PDB entry 2ZM6 | X-ray diffraction, 3.30 A resolution | chains A and E of the 21 polymer chains in the assembly

Chain A:
Molecule: 16S ribosomal RNA
Organism: Thermus thermophilus
Sequence (1509 nucleotides; row label = number of the first residue in the row; note: 42 numbers in that range are skipped by the numbering (no residue carries them; nothing is unmodelled there); a row labelled like 190A-190L holds insertion residues (190A, then the next letters in order)):
     1 UUGUUGGAGAGUUUGAUCCUGGCUCAGGGUGAACGCUGGCGGCGUGCCUA
    51 AGACAUGCAAGUCGUGCGGG
    73 CCGCGGGGUUUU
    88 ACUCCG
    95 UGGUC
   101 AGCGGCGGACGGGUGAGUAACGCGUGGGU
  129A G
   130 ACCUACCCGGAAGAGGGGGACAACCCGGGGAAACUCGGGCUAAUCCCCCA
   180 UGUGGACCCGC
190A-190L CCCUUGGGGUGU
   191 GUCCAAAGGGCUUU
   216 GCCCGCUUCCGGAUGGGCCCGCGUCCCAUCAGCUAGUUGGUGGGGUAAUG
   266 GCCCACCAAGGCGACGACGGGUAGCCGGUCUGAGAGGAUGGCCGGCCACA
   316 GGGGCACUGAGACACGGGCCCCACUCCUACGGGAGGCAGCAGUUAGGAAU
   366 CUUCCGCAAUGGGCGCAAGCCUGACGGAGCGACGCCGCUUGGAGGAAGAA
   416 GCCCUUCGGGGUGUAAACUCCUGAA
   442 CCCGGGACGAAACCCCCGACGA
   474 GGGGACUGACGGUACCGGG
   494 GUAAUAGCGCCGGCCAACUCCGUGCCAGCAGCCGCGGUAAUACGGAGGGC
   544 GCGAGCGUUACCCGGAUUCACUGGGCGUAAAGGGCGUGUAGGCGGCCUGG
   594 GGCGUCCCAUGUGAAAGACCACGGCUCAACCGUGGGGGAGCGUGGGAUAC
   644 GCUCAGGCUAGACGGUGGGAGAGGGUGGUGGAAUUCCCGGAGUAGCGGUG
   694 AAAUGCGCAGAUACCGGGAGGAACGCCGAUGGCGAAGGCAGCCACCUGGU
   744 CCACCCGUGACGCUGAGGCGCGAAAGCGUGGGGAGCAAACCGGAUUAGAU
   794 ACCCGGGUAGUCCACGCCCUAAACGAUGCGCGCUAGGUCUCUGGGUCU
   848 CCUGGGGGCCGAAGCUAACGCGUUAAGCGCGCCGCCUGGGGAGUACGGCC
   898 GCAAGGCUGAAACUCAAAGGAAUUGACGGGGGCCCGCACAAGCGGUGGAG
   948 CAUGUGGUUUAAUUCGAAGCAACGCGAAGAACCUUACCAGGCCUUGACAU
   998 GCUAGG
 1003A G
  1004 AACCCGGGUGAAAGCCUGGGGUGCCCC
1030A-1030D GCGA
  1031 GGGGAGCCCUAGCACAGGUGCUGCAUGGCCGUCGUCAGCUCGUGCCGUGA
  1081 GGUGUUGGGUUAAGUCCCGCAACGAGCGCAACCCCCGCCGUUAGUUGCCA
  1131 GCGGUUCGGCCGGGCACUCUAACGGGACUGCCCGCGAAA
  1171 GCGGGAGGAAGGAGGGGACGACGUCUGGUCAGCAUGGCCCUUACGGCCUG
  1221 GGCGACACACGUGCUACAAUGCCCACUACAAAGCGAUGCCACCCGGCAAC
  1271 GGGGAGCUAAUCGCAAAAAGGUGGGCCCAGUUCGGAUUGGGGUCUGCAAC
  1321 CCGACCCCAUGAAGCCGGAAUCGCUAGUAAUCGCGGAUCAG
 1361A C
  1362 CAUGCCGCGGUGAAUACGUUCCCGGGCCUUGUACACACCGCCCGUCACGC
  1412 CAUGGGAGCGGGCUCUACCCGAAGUCGCCGGG
  1446 AGCCUACGGG
  1459 CAGGCGCCGAGGGUAGGGCCCGUGACUGGGGCGAAGUCGUAACAAGGUAG
  1509 CUGUACCGGAAGGUGCGGCUGGAU
Unresolved in the structure: 1-3

Chain E:
Molecule: 30S ribosomal protein S5
Organism: Thermus thermophilus
UniProtKB: Q5SHQ5 (RS5_THET8); residues 2-162 here = UniProt positions 2-162
Chain sequence (161 residues; numbered 2 to 162; the number before each row is that of its first residue):
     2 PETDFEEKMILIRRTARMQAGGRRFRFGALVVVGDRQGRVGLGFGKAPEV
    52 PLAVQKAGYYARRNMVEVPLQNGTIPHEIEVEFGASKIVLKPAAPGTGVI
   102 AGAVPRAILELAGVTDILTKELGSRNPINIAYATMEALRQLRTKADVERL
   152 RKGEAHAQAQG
Unresolved in the structure: 2-4, 155-162

Chain A / chain E interface:
Contacting residue pairs - 73 pairs, chain A then chain E:
  U5(A) - Ala95(E)  base contact
  G6(A) - Lys92(E)  base contact
  G6(A) - Ala94(E)  base contact
  G6(A) - Ala95(E)  hydrogen bond to the base
  G6(A) - Thr98(E)  hydrogen bond to the base
  G6(A) - Leu119(E)  base contact
  G7(A) - Lys92(E)  hydrogen bond to the base
  G7(A) - Ile101(E)  phosphate contact
  G7(A) - Thr120(E)  hydrogen bond to the sugar
  G7(A) - Lys121(E)  sugar contact
  A8(A) - Ile101(E)  sugar contact
  A8(A) - Ala102(E)  hydrogen bond to the sugar
  A8(A) - Gly103(E)  base contact
  A8(A) - Arg107(E)  hydrogen bond to the base
  A8(A) - Thr120(E)  sugar contact
  G9(A) - Lys121(E)  salt bridge to the phosphate
  G9(A) - Glu122(E)  hydrogen bond to the phosphate
  A10(A) - Arg126(E)  phosphate contact
  G15(A) - Ala17(E)  sugar contact
  G15(A) - Met19(E)  base contact
  G15(A) - Arg24(E)  hydrogen bond to the sugar
  A16(A) - Thr16(E)  sugar contact
  A16(A) - Ala17(E)  hydrogen bond to the sugar
  U17(A) - Arg14(E)  hydrogen bond to the phosphate
  C18(A) - Arg14(E)  salt bridge to the phosphate
  C18(A) - Asn127(E)  hydrogen bond to the phosphate
  C18(A) - Asn130(E)  phosphate contact
  C19(A) - Ala86(E)  phosphate contact
  C19(A) - Ser125(E)  hydrogen bond to the phosphate
  C19(A) - Asn127(E)  hydrogen bond to the phosphate
  C19(A) - Asn130(E)  hydrogen bond to the phosphate
  U20(A) - Ser125(E)  phosphate contact
  A559(A) - Lys121(E)  salt bridge to the phosphate
  A559(A) - Arg126(E)  salt bridge to the phosphate
  A864(A) - Gly85(E)  phosphate contact
  U921(A) - Met19(E)  hydrogen bond to the sugar
  G922(A) - Met19(E)  phosphate contact
  G922(A) - Gln20(E)  sugar contact
  G922(A) - Ala21(E)  phosphate contact
  A923(A) - Ala21(E)  phosphate contact
  C1069(A) - Arg25(E)  hydrogen bond to the sugar
  U1070(A) - Arg18(E)  phosphate contact
  U1070(A) - Gln20(E)  phosphate contact
  U1070(A) - Arg25(E)  salt bridge to the phosphate
  C1071(A) - Arg18(E)  salt bridge to the phosphate
  C1071(A) - Arg27(E)  salt bridge to the phosphate
  G1072(A) - Pro49(E)  phosphate contact
  G1072(A) - Lys57(E)  salt bridge to the phosphate
  U1073(A) - Lys57(E)  salt bridge to the phosphate
  G1074(A) - Tyr60(E)  phosphate contact
  G1074(A) - Tyr61(E)  hydrogen bond to the phosphate
  U1078(A) - Ile129(E)  sugar contact
  U1078(A) - Asn130(E)  hydrogen bond to the sugar
  U1078(A) - Tyr133(E)  sugar contact
  G1079(A) - Arg14(E)  hydrogen bond to the phosphate
  G1079(A) - Tyr133(E)  hydrogen bond to the phosphate
  A1080(A) - Arg14(E)  sugar contact
  A1080(A) - Thr16(E)  phosphate contact
  A1080(A) - Phe45(E)  phosphate contact
  A1080(A) - Lys47(E)  phosphate contact
  G1081(A) - Thr16(E)  phosphate contact
  G1081(A) - Ala17(E)  phosphate contact
  G1081(A) - Arg18(E)  phosphate contact
  G1081(A) - Arg27(E)  phosphate contact
  G1081(A) - Lys47(E)  salt bridge to the phosphate
  C1192(A) - Arg25(E)  hydrogen bond to the base
  U1194(A) - Gly22(E)  sugar contact
  A1396(A) - Met19(E)  base contact
  A1396(A) - Arg24(E)  hydrogen bond to the sugar
  C1397(A) - Arg24(E)  salt bridge to the phosphate
  A1398(A) - Met19(E)  base contact
  A1398(A) - Gln20(E)  hydrogen bond to the base
  A1398(A) - Gly22(E)  base contact
Other interface residues (no listed pair), chain A (36 interface residues in all): G558, U560, G1082, C1195
Other interface residues (no listed pair), chain E (40 interface residues in all): Phe84, Pro93, Leu123

In short:
The interface between chain A and chain E involves 36 residues on one side and 40 on the other, with 23
hydrogen bonds and 11 salt bridges. Polar pairs include G6(A)-Ala95(E), G6(A)-Thr98(E) and G7(A)-Lys92(E).
Chain A is 16S ribosomal RNA and chain E is 30S ribosomal protein S5, both from Thermus thermophilus; the
structure, Crystal structure of the Thermus thermophilus 30S ribosomal subunit, was determined by X-ray
diffraction.
